Entry 6L4U (electron microscopy, 2.40 A resolution); this record covers chains L and 9 of the 28 polymer chains in the assembly.

== Chain L ==
Molecule: Photosystem I reaction center subunit XI
Organism: Chaetoceros gracilis
Sequence (151 residues; numbered 1 to 151; the number before each row is that of its first residue):
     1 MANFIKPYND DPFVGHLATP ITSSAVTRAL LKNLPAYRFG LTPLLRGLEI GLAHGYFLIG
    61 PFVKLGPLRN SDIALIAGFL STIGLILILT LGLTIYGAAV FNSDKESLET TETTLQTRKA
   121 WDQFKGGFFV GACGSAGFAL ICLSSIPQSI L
Not modelled in the structure: 1, 104-110, 146-151
Metal / ion sites: chlorophyll a Mg site 1 near Glu49 (its only coordinating residue here); chlorophyll a Mg site 2 near His54 (its only coordinating residue here)
Ligand contacts:
  - beta-carotene (BCR), molecule 1: Ile50, Leu89, Gly92, Leu93, Ile95, Tyr96, Trp121, Phe124, Phe128
  - beta-carotene (BCR), molecule 2: Leu52, Ala53, Tyr56, Phe57, Gly134, Ser135, Gly137, Phe138, Ile141
  - beta-carotene (BCR), molecule 3: Phe62, Ser81, Gly84, Leu85, Ile88
  - chlorophyll a (CLA), molecule 1: Phe4, Val26, Leu30
  - chlorophyll a (CLA), molecule 2: Ile5, Leu17, Thr19, Pro20, Ile21
  - chlorophyll a (CLA), molecule 3: His16, Leu17, Thr19, Ile21, Thr22, Thr27, Leu30
  - chlorophyll a (CLA), molecule 4: Ile21, Leu30, Leu34, Pro35, Ala36, Glu49, Ile50, Ala53, His54, Phe57
  - chlorophyll a (CLA), molecule 5: Leu30, Asn33, Leu34, Arg38, Leu41, Glu49, Leu52, Ala53
  - chlorophyll a (CLA), molecule 6: His54, Phe57, Leu58, Leu85, Leu89, Tyr96, Val100
  - chlorophyll a (CLA), molecule 7: Tyr56, Phe57, Gly60, Pro61, Val63, Lys64, Leu65, Ala139, Cys142, Leu143
  - chlorophyll a (CLA), molecule 8: Leu58, Pro61, Phe62, Leu65, Gly66, Pro67, Arg69, Leu85
  - chlorophyll a (CLA), molecule 9: Pro67, Leu68, Ala77, Leu80, Ser81, Gly84, Leu87
  - chlorophyll a (CLA), molecule 10: Ile88, Leu89, Leu91, Gly92, Ile95

== Chain 9 ==
Molecule: Fucoxanthin chlorophyll a/c-binding protein Lhcf6
Organism: Chaetoceros gracilis
Sequence (214 residues; each row starts with the number of its first residue):
     1 LLLPYSPYLK SSLTHFDISS HSQPPLFSTN PHSSAFAPSS QTNVRSTSSL QAWKDENIIG
    61 ITAPMGFFDP LGLSSGKSDE VMNLYREAEL KHGRVAMAAC LGWYITAAGV HPAFNSALSS
   121 DPLEAAKQLP TVGWLQFVLG CGAIEWLAQQ IKARPGYQPG DILGAAYWVD NSDEGWVDYQ
   181 NKEINNGRLA MVAFMGIFVQ DLYFGNYGDQ IFRN
Not modelled in the structure: 1-51
Metal / ion sites: chlorophyll a Mg (4 sites), coordinated by Glu89, Gln136, Glu145, Glu183; Chlorophyll c1 Mg site 1 near His92 (its only coordinating residue here); Chlorophyll c1 Mg site 2 near Asn186 (its only coordinating residue here); Chlorophyll c1 Mg site 3 near Asp209 (its only coordinating residue here)
Ligand contacts:
  - Fucoxanthin (A86; (3S,3'S,5R,5'R,6S,6'R,8'R)-3,5'-dihydroxy-8-oxo-6',7'-didehydro-5,5',6,6',7,8-hexahydro-5,6-epoxy-beta,beta-caroten-3'- yl acetate), molecule 1: Thr62, Ala63, Pro64, Met65, Asn185, Arg188, Leu189, Val192, Phe204
  - Fucoxanthin (A86), molecule 2: Met97, Cys100, Leu101, Tyr104, Asn186, Leu189, Ala190, Ala193, Ile197, Gln200, Gly208, Asp209, Gln210, Ile211, Phe212
  - Fucoxanthin / chlorophyll a: Lys91, Arg94, Val95, Ala98, Ala113, Phe114, Asn115, Leu129, Gly133, Gln136, Phe137, Gly140, Cys141, Ile144, Glu145
  - chlorophyll a (CLA), molecule 1: Trp53, Asn57, Ile59, Gly60, Ile61, Met65, Gly66, Phe67, Phe68, Asp69, Leu73, Ser74, Met82, Tyr85, Arg86, Ala88, Glu89, His92, Arg188, Met191, Val192, Met195
  - chlorophyll a (CLA), molecule 2: Thr62, Ala63, Pro64, Asp178, Asn181, Lys182, Asn185, Asn186, Leu189
  - chlorophyll a (CLA), molecule 3: Leu84, Glu87, Ala88, Lys91, His92, Val95, Phe137, Val138, Cys141, Gly142, Glu145, Gln149
  - chlorophyll a (CLA), molecule 4: Arg94, Met97, Ala98, Gly160, Asp161, Ile162, Leu163, Ala165, Trp176, Tyr179, Gln180, Lys182, Glu183, Asn186
  - chlorophyll a (CLA), molecule 5: Val95, Ala98, Ala99, Leu101, Gly102, Ile105, Thr106, Val110, His111, Pro112, Ala113, Leu118, Ser119, Ala125, Leu129, Phe137
  - chlorophyll a (CLA), molecule 6: Ala143, Ile144, Leu147
  - chlorophyll a (CLA), molecule 7: Ile144, Ile162, Leu163, Gly175, Trp176, Tyr179
  - Diadinoxanthin (DD6; (3S,3'R,5R,6S,7cis)-7',8'-didehydro-5,6-dihydro-5,6-epoxy-beta,beta-carotene-3,3'-diol): Phe68, Asp69, Pro70, Leu71, Gly72, Leu73, His92, Val95, Ala96, Ala99, Trp103, Pro122, Leu123, Ala126, Trp134, Met191, Val192, Phe194, Met195
  - Chlorophyll c1 (KC1), molecule 1: Ala63, Pro64, Met65
  - Chlorophyll c1 (KC1), molecule 2: Leu84, Tyr85, Ala88, His92, Met195
  - Chlorophyll c1 (KC1), molecule 3: Tyr104, Tyr179, Lys182, Asn186, Leu189
  - Chlorophyll c1 (KC1), molecule 4: Tyr104, Ala107, Ala108, Tyr207, Gly208, Asp209, Phe212, Arg213, Asn214
  - Chlorophyll c1 (KC1), molecule 5: Val192, Ala193, Met195, Gly196, Val199, Gln200, Phe204, Gln210, Ile211

== How chain L and chain 9 interact ==
Pairs across the interface (29; chain L residue first):
  Ala2(L) - Val169(9)
  Ala2(L) - Asp173(9)
  Asn3(L) - Trp168(9)
  Asn3(L) - Val169(9)
  Phe4(L) - Ala165(9)  hydrophobic
  Phe4(L) - Trp168(9)  hydrogen bond (backbone-side chain)
  Phe4(L) - Val169(9)  hydrophobic
  Ile5(L) - Trp168(9)
  Lys6(L) - Tyr167(9)  hydrogen bond (side chain-backbone)
  Lys6(L) - Trp168(9)
  Ala18(L) - Tyr167(9)  hydrophobic
  Ala18(L) - Trp168(9)  hydrogen bond (backbone-side chain)
  Thr19(L) - Trp168(9)
  Pro20(L) - Trp168(9)  hydrophobic
  Ser23(L) - Trp168(9)
  Ser24(L) - Leu163(9)
  Ser24(L) - Trp168(9)
  Ala25(L) - Ile151(9)
  Ala25(L) - Arg154(9)  hydrogen bond (backbone-side chain)
  Ala25(L) - Ile162(9)
  Ala25(L) - Leu163(9)  hydrogen bond (backbone-backbone)
  Ala25(L) - Gly164(9)
  Val26(L) - Leu147(9)  hydrophobic
  Val26(L) - Ile162(9)
  Arg28(L) - Arg154(9)
  Arg28(L) - Tyr167(9)
  Ala29(L) - Leu147(9)
  Ala29(L) - Ile151(9)  hydrophobic
  Leu30(L) - Leu147(9)
Interface residues without a listed pair, chain L (16 interface residues in all): Asn33
Interface residues without a listed pair, chain 9 (13 interface residues in all): Gln150, Trp176

== Overview ==
The interface between chain L and chain 9 involves 16 residues on one side and 13 on the other, with 5
hydrogen bonds. Polar contacts include Phe4(L)-Trp168(9), Lys6(L)-Tyr167(9) and Ala18(L)-Trp168(9). 2
chlorophyll a molecules are bound between chain L and chain 9.
Here chain L is Photosystem I reaction center subunit XI and chain 9 is Fucoxanthin chlorophyll a/c-binding
protein Lhcf6, both from Chaetoceros gracilis. Entry 6L4U (Structure of the PSI-FCPI supercomplex from diatom)
was determined by electron microscopy (same publication as 6L4T).
